Entry 1RYB (X-ray diffraction, 1.70 A resolution); this record covers chain A.

== Chain A ==
Name: CRS2
From: Zea mays
Notes: EC 3.1.1.29
UniProt: Q9M5P4 (Q9M5P4_MAIZE); residues -1 to 191 here correspond to UniProt positions 57-249 (UniProt number = residue number + 58)
Chain sequence (205 residues; each row starts with the number of its first residue; numbers below 1 keep their minus sign (Met-13 is residue -13)):
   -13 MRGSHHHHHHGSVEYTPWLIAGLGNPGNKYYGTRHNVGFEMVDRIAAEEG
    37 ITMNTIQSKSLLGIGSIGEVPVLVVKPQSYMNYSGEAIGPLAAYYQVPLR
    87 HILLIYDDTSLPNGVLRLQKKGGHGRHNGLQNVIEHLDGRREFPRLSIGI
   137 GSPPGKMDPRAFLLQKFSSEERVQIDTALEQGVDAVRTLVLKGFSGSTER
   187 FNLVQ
Unresolved in the structure: -13 to 0, 180-184
Construct notes: expression tag (-13 to -2)
Curated features (UniProtKB/Swiss-Prot):
  - active site: His21 (Proton acceptor)
  - binding site (tRNA): Tyr16, Tyr66, Asn68, Asn114
  - site: Asp93 (Stabilizes the basic form of H active site to accept a proton)

== Overview ==
From UniProt: active-site residue His21 and 4 tRNA-binding residues.
Chain A is CRS2 (Zea mays); the structure, Crystal Structure of the Chloroplast Group II Intron Splicing
Factor CRS2, was determined by X-ray diffraction, deposited together with 1RYM and 1RYN.
